2ZY0 - chains A and C of the 4 polymer chains in the assembly; structure by X-ray diffraction, 2.90 A resolution.

== Chain A (and C) ==
Protein: Retinoic acid receptor RXR-alpha
From: Homo sapiens
Notes: fragment: Ligand Binding Domain; chain C of this document is another copy of the same molecule, construct and numbering; everything in this record applies to it too
Reference sequence: P19793 (RXRA_HUMAN); numbering as in UniProt (aligned over 223-462)
Sequence (240 residues; row label = number of the first residue in the row):
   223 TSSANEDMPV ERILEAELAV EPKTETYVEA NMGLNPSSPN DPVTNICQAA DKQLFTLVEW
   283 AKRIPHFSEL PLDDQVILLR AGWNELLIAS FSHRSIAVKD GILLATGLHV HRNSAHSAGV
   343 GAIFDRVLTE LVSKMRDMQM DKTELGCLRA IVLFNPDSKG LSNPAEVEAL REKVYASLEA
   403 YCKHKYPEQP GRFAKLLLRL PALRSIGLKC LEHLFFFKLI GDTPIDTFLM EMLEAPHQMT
Not modelled in the structure: 223-226, 245-261, 459-462
Curated features (UniProtKB/Swiss-Prot):
  - region: Arg348 to Gly368 (Required for nuclear export)
  - binding site (9-cis-retinoate): Arg316, Ala327
  - binding site (all-trans-retinoate): Arg316, Ala327
  - modified residue (Phosphoserine): Ser259, Ser260
  - mutagenesis: Val280 (V280A: Abolished ubiquitination and degradation by UBR5), Glu352 to Thr462 (No impact on acetylation by EP300), Met357 to Met360 (Abolishes nuclear export), Leu418 to Leu430 (Abolishes nuclear localization), Glu434 (E434N/Q/K/A: As a heterodimer with NR1H4, impairs interaction with coactivator NCOA1. Impairs transcriptional activity)
Small-molecule neighbours: 21P (4-[2-(1,1,3,3-tetramethyl-2,3-dihydro-1H-1,3-benzodisilol-5-yl)-1,3-dioxolan-2-yl]benzoic acid): Val265, Ile268, Ala271, Ala272, Gln275, Trp305, Asn306, Leu309, Ile310, Phe313, Arg316, Ile324, Leu326, Ala327, Val342, Ile345, Phe346, Val349, Cys432, His435, Leu436, Phe439

== Interface between chain A and chain C ==
Residue-residue contacts (37):
  Glu352(A) - Asp379(C)
  Glu352(A) - Lys381(C)  salt bridge
  Lys356(A) - Glu390(C)
  Ile373(A) - Leu420(C)  hydrophobic
  Asp379(A) - Glu352(C)
  Asp379(A) - Arg421(C)  salt bridge
  Lys381(A) - Ala344(C)
  Lys381(A) - Arg348(C)
  Glu390(A) - Lys356(C)
  Glu390(A) - Lys417(C)  salt bridge
  Glu394(A) - Lys417(C)  salt bridge
  Tyr397(A) - Gly413(C)  hydrogen bond (side chain-backbone)
  Tyr397(A) - Ala416(C)  hydrophobic
  Tyr397(A) - Leu420(C)  hydrophobic
  Glu401(A) - Glu401(C)
  Lys405(A) - Glu401(C)  salt bridge
  Gly413(A) - Tyr397(C)
  Phe415(A) - Ala416(C)  hydrophobic
  Ala416(A) - Tyr397(C)  hydrophobic
  Ala416(A) - Phe415(C)  hydrophobic
  Ala416(A) - Leu419(C)  hydrophobic
  Lys417(A) - Glu394(C)  salt bridge
  Lys417(A) - Tyr397(C)
  Leu419(A) - Ala416(C)  hydrophobic
  Leu419(A) - Leu419(C)  hydrophobic
  Leu420(A) - Tyr397(C)  hydrophobic
  Leu420(A) - Leu422(C)  hydrophobic
  Arg421(A) - Asp379(C)  salt bridge
  Leu422(A) - Leu420(C)  hydrophobic
  Leu422(A) - Pro423(C)  hydrophobic
  Pro423(A) - Arg426(C)  hydrogen bond (backbone-side chain)
  Arg426(A) - Pro423(C)
  Arg426(A) - Ala424(C)
  Arg426(A) - Ser427(C)
  Ser427(A) - Arg426(C)
  Ser427(A) - Leu430(C)
  Leu430(A) - Ser427(C)
Interface residues without a listed pair, chain A (26 interface residues in all): Arg348, Thr351, Arg393, Ala424
Interface residues without a listed pair, chain C (27 interface residues in all): Ile373, Arg393, Lys405, Pro412

== Overview ==
Chain A and chain C form an interface of 26 and 27 residues respectively, with 2 hydrogen bonds and 7 salt
bridges. Polar pairs include Glu352(A)-Lys381(C), Asp379(A)-Arg421(C) and Glu390(A)-Lys417(C). Ligands of
chain A: compound 21P.
Both chains are Retinoic acid receptor RXR-alpha (Homo sapiens). Entry 2ZY0 (Crystal structure of the human
RXR alpha ligand binding domain bound to a synthetic agonist compound ...) was determined by X-ray
diffraction, deposited together with 2ZXZ.
